Entry 8BE4 (X-ray diffraction, 1.90 A resolution); this record covers chains S and R of the 3 polymer chains in the assembly.

# Chain S
Protein: Son of sevenless homolog 1
Organism: Homo sapiens
UniProtKB: Q07889 (SOS1_HUMAN); numbering as in UniProt (aligned over 564-1049)
Sequence (507 residues; each row starts with the number of its first residue):
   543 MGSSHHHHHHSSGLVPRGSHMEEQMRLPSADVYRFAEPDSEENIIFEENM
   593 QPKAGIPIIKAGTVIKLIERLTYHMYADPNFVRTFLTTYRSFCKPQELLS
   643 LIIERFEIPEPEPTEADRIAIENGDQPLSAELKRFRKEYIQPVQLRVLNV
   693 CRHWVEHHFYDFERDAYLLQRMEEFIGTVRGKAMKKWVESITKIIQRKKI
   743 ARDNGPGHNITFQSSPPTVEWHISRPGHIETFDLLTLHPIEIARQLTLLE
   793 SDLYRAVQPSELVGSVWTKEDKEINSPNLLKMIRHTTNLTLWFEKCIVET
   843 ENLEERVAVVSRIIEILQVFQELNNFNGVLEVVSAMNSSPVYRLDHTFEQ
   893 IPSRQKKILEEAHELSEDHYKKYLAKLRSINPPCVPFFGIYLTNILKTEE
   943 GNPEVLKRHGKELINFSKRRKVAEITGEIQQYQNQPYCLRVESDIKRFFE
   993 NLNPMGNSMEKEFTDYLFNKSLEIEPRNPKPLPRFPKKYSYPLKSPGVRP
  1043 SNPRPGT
Disordered / not traced: 543-569, 592-596, 653-672, 744-753, 1045-1049
Sequence notes: initiating methionine (543); expression tag (544-563)

# Chain R
Protein: Isoform 2B of GTPase KRas
Organism: Homo sapiens
Notes: EC 3.6.5.2
UniProtKB: P01116-2 (RASK_HUMAN); numbering as in UniProt (aligned over 1-169)
Sequence (190 residues; row label = number of the first residue in the row; numbers below 1 keep their minus sign (Met-20 is residue -20)):
   -20 MGSSHHHHHHSSGENLYFQGSMTEYKLVVVGAVGVGKSALTIQLIQNHFV
    30 DEYDPTIEDSYRKQVVIDGETCLLDILDTAGQEEYSAMRDQYMRTGEGFL
    80 CVFAINNTKSFEDIHHYREQIKRVKDSEDVPMVLVGNKCDLPSRTVDTKQ
   130 AQDLARSYGIPFIETSAKTRQGVDDAFYTLVREIRKHKEK
Disordered / not traced: -20 to 0, 118-120, 169
Sequence notes: initiating methionine (-20); expression tag (-19 to 0); engineered mutation Val12 (Gly in P01116-2)

# Chain S / chain R interface
Pairs across the interface (69; chain S residue first):
  Lys602(S) with Glu31(R), salt bridge
  Trp809(S) with Gly60(R), hydrogen bond (side chain-backbone)
  Thr810(S) with Val12(R)
  Lys814(S) with Glu63(R), salt bridge
  Leu822(S) with Glu63(R)
  Met824(S) with Tyr64(R)
  Ile825(S) with Glu63(R); Tyr64(R)
  Arg826(S) with Glu63(R), salt bridge
  Thr828(S) with Tyr64(R)
  Thr829(S) with Glu63(R); Tyr64(R); Ser65(R)
  Thr832(S) with Ala66(R)
  Val875(S) with Gln70(R)
  Ser876(S) with Met67(R); Gln70(R), hydrogen bond
  Asn879(S) with Asp69(R); Gln70(R); Arg73(R), hydrogen bond (backbone-side chain)
  Ser880(S) with Asp69(R); Arg73(R)
  Ser881(S) with Asp69(R), hydrogen bond (backbone-side chain); Arg73(R); Arg102(R); Val103(R)
  Tyr884(S) with Arg73(R)
  Ser908(S) with Gln70(R)
  His911(S) with Tyr40(R); Asp54(R), salt bridge; Ile55(R); Leu56(R)
  Tyr912(S) with Met67(R); Gln70(R), hydrogen bond; Tyr71(R), hydrogen bond
  Phe929(S) with Gln61(R); Tyr64(R), hydrophobic; Met67(R), hydrophobic; Tyr71(R)
  Phe930(S) with Tyr64(R)
  Gly931(S) with Gln61(R), hydrogen bond (backbone-side chain); Tyr64(R)
  Leu934(S) with Gly60(R)
  Thr935(S) with Asp57(R); Thr58(R); Ala59(R), hydrogen bond (side chain-backbone); Gln61(R), hydrogen bond
  Asn936(S) with Pro34(R)
  Leu938(S) with Ala59(R); Gly60(R)
  Lys939(S) with Ser17(R); Ile21(R); Tyr32(R); Pro34(R); Asp57(R), hydrogen bond (side chain-backbone)
  Thr940(S) with Pro34(R)
  Glu942(S) with Ser17(R), hydrogen bond
  Gly943(S) with Ile21(R); Gln25(R); Tyr32(R)
  Asn944(S) with Asp30(R); Glu31(R); Tyr32(R), hydrogen bond (side chain-backbone)
  Pro945(S) with Asp30(R)
  Glu1002(S) with Arg68(R), salt bridge
  Lys1003(S) with His95(R)
  Thr1006(S) with Arg102(R)
  Asp1007(S) with Arg102(R), salt bridge
  Phe1010(S) with Arg102(R)
Also at the interface, not in a pair above, chain S (45 interface residues in all): Leu833, Leu872, Pro882, Asp910, Lys913, Ile932, Arg1019
Also at the interface, not in a pair above, chain R (34 interface residues in all): Ala18, Thr35, Glu37, Asp105

# Summary
45 residues of chain S and 34 residues of chain R are in contact; the contacts include 12 hydrogen bonds and 6
salt bridges. Polar pairs include Lys602(S)-Glu31(R), Lys814(S)-Glu63(R) and Arg826(S)-Glu63(R).
Chain S is Son of sevenless homolog 1 and chain R is Isoform 2B of GTPase KRas, both from Homo sapiens; the
structure, Crystal structure of SOS1-KRasG12V-Nanobody14, was determined by X-ray diffraction, deposited
together with 8BE2, 8BE3 and 8BE5.
